1P2U - chain A; structure by X-ray diffraction, 2.00 A resolution.

Chain A:
Name: Transforming protein p21/H-RAS-1
Source organism: Homo sapiens
Reference sequence: P01112 (RASH_HUMAN); residue numbers follow UniProt; this construct covers 1-166
Amino-acid sequence (166 residues; each row starts with the number of its first residue):
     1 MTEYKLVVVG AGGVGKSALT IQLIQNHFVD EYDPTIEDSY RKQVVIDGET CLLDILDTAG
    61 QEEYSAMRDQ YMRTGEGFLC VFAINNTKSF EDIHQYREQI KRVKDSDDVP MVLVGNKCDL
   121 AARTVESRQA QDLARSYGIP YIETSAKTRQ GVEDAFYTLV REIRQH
Disordered / not traced: 63-66
Bound ions: Mg2+: Ser17, Thr35 (together with GMP-PNP)
Ligand contacts: GMP-PNP (GNP; phosphoaminophosphonic acid-guanylate ester): Ala11, Gly12, Gly13, Val14, Gly15, Lys16, Ser17, Ala18, Phe28, Val29, Asp30, Glu31, Asp33, Pro34, Thr35, Thr58, Ala59, Gly60, Asn116, Lys117, Asp119, Leu120, Ser145, Ala146, Lys147
Curated features (UniProtKB/Swiss-Prot):
  - region: His166 (Hypervariable region)
  - motif: Tyr32 to Tyr40 (Effector region)
  - binding site (GTP): Gly13 to Ala18, Val29 to Thr35, Ala59, Gly60, Asn116 to Asp119, Ser145 to Lys147
  - modified residue: Met1 (N-acetylmethionine), Thr2 (N-acetylthreonine), Cys118 (S-nitrosocysteine)
  - glycosylation: Thr35 (Microbial infection: O-linked (Glc) threonine)
  - natural variant: Gly12 (G12A: In CSTLO; G12C: In CSTLO; G12D: In CSTLO; G12E: In CSTLO; G12S: In CSTLO and CMEMS; G12V: In CSTLO, bladder carcinoma and CMEMS), Gly13 (G13C: In CSTLO; G13D: In CSTLO; G13R: In SFM), Gln22 (Q22K: In CMEMS), Glu37 (E37EE: In CSTLO), Thr58 (T58I: In CSTLO), Gln61 (Q61K: In NMTC2; Q61L: In melanoma), Glu63 (E63K: In CMEMS), Ser89 (S89C: Found in a patient with severe fetal hydrops and pleural effusion; uncertain significance), Lys117 (K117R: In CSTLO), Ala146 (A146T: In CSTLO; A146V: In CSTLO)
  - mutagenesis: Ser17 (S17N: Dominant negative. Prevents PLCE1 EGF-induced recruitment to plasma membrane. No effect on subcellular location of isoform 2), Asn26 (N26G: Loss of interaction with PLCE1; when associated with V-12), Val29 (V29A: No effect on interaction with PLCE1; when associated with V-12), Tyr32 (Y32F: Loss of interaction and recruitment to plasma membrane of PLCE1; when associated with V-12), Pro34 (P34G: No effect on interaction with PLCE1; when associated with V-12), Thr35 (T35S: Loss of interaction with PLCE1; when associated with V-12), Glu37 (E37G: No effect on interaction with PLCE1; when associated with V-12), Asp38 (D38N: No effect on interaction with PLCE1; when associated with V-12), Ser39 (S39C: No effect on interaction with PLCE1; when associated with V-12), Ala59 (A59T: Loss of GTPase activity and creation of an autophosphorylation site), Gln61 (Q61I: Moderately increased transformation of cultured cell lines; Q61R: Promotes interaction with SHOC2 and PP1C; Q61V: Strongly increased transformation of cultured cell lines), Ala83 (A83T: GTP-binding activity reduced by factor of 30), 4 further mutagenesis entries in UniProt

Overview:
Chain A binds GMP-PNP. Ser17 and Thr35 form the Mg2+ site. Curated annotation (UniProt) lists 22 GTP-binding
residues and 17 mutagenesis sites.
Chain A is Transforming protein p21/H-RAS-1 (Homo sapiens); the structure, H-Ras in 50% isopropanol, was
determined by X-ray diffraction together with 1P2S, 1P2T and 1P2V from the same study.
